Entry 3CCN (X-ray diffraction, 1.90 A resolution); this record covers chain A.

Chain A:
Molecule: Hepatocyte growth factor receptor
Source organism: Homo sapiens
Notes: EC 2.7.10.1; fragment: protein kinase domain, c-Met kinase domain
UniProt: P08581 (MET_HUMAN); residues 1048-1350 here = UniProt positions 1048-1350
Chain sequence (310 residues; numbered 1047 to 1356; the number before each row is that of its first residue):
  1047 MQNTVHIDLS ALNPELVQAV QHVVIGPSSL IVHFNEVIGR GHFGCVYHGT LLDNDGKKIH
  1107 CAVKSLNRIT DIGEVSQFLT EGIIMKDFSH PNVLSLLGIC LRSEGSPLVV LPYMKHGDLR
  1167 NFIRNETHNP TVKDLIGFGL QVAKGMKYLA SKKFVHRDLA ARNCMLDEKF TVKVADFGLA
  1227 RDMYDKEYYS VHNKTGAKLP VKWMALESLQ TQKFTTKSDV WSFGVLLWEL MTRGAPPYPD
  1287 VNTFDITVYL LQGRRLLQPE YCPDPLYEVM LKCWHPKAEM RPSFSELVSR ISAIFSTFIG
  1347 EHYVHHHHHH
Disordered / not traced: 1047-1054, 1098-1103, 1115-1119, 1148-1152, 1239, 1347-1356
Differences from the reference sequence: initiating methionine (1047); variant Leu1272 (Val in P08581); expression tag (1351-1356)
Small-molecule neighbours: LKG (4-[(6-phenyl[1,2,4]triazolo[4,3-b]pyridazin-3-yl)methyl]phenol): Ile1084, Gly1085, Val1092, Ala1108, Leu1140, Leu1157, Pro1158, Tyr1159, Met1160, Asp1164, Asn1167, Arg1208, Asn1209, Met1211, Ala1221, Asp1222, Ala1226, Tyr1230
Swiss-Prot annotation at these positions:
  - active site: Asp1204 (Proton acceptor)
  - binding site (ATP): Ile1084 to Val1092, Lys1110
  - modified residue: Tyr1230 (Phosphotyrosine), Tyr1234 (Phosphotyrosine), Tyr1235 (Phosphotyrosine), Thr1289 (Phosphothreonine), Tyr1349 (Phosphotyrosine)
  - natural variant: Val1092 (V1092I: In RCCP), His1094 (H1094L: In RCCP; H1094R: In RCCP; H1094Y: In RCCP), His1106 (H1106D: In RCCP), Met1131 (M1131T: In RCCP), Thr1173 (T1173I: In HCC), Val1188 (V1188L: In RCCP), Leu1195 (L1195V: In RCCP), Val1220 (V1220I: In RCCP), Asp1228 (D1228H: In RCCP; D1228N: In RCCP), Tyr1230 (Y1230C: In RCCP; Y1230D: In RCCP; Y1230H: In RCCP), Tyr1234 (Y1234C: In DA11), Lys1244 (K1244R: In HCC), 2 further natural variant entries in UniProt
  - mutagenesis: Tyr1234 (Y1234F: Complete loss of kinase activity and of ligand-induced ubiquitination. Alters interaction with PTPN1 and PTPN2. Loss of interaction with PTPN1 and PTPN2; when associated with F-1235), Tyr1235 (Y1235F: Complete loss of kinase activity. Alters interaction with PTPN1 and PTPN2. Loss of interaction with PTPN1 and PTPN2; when associated with F-1234), Tyr1313 (Y1313F: No effect on ligand-induced CBL-mediated ubiquitination; when associated with F-1349, F-1356 and F-1365), Tyr1349 (Y1349F: No effect on ligand-induced CBL-mediated ubiquitination; when associated with F-1313, F-1356 and F-1365)

Summary:
Chain A binds compound LKG. UniProt lists active-site residue Asp1204, 10 ATP-binding residues and 4
mutagenesis sites.
Chain A is Hepatocyte growth factor receptor (Homo sapiens); the structure, X-ray structure of c-Met with
triazolopyridazine inhibitor, was determined by X-ray diffraction together with 3CD8 from the same study.
